Entry 2O6G (X-ray diffraction, 3.10 A resolution); this record covers chains C and E of the 6 polymer chains in the assembly.

Chain C:
Molecule: interferon-b enhancer
Sequence (57 nucleotides; row label = number of the first residue in the row):
     1 ATCTATTCAGAGGAATTTCCCACTTTCACTTTCCCTTTCAGTTTCCCTAT
    51 GTCATTT

Chain E:
Protein: Interferon regulatory factor 3
Source organism: Homo sapiens
Notes: fragment: DNA binding domain, residues 3-112
UniProtKB: Q14653 (IRF3_HUMAN); numbering as in UniProt (aligned over 1-123)
Amino-acid sequence (123 residues; numbered 1 to 123; the number before each row is that of its first residue):
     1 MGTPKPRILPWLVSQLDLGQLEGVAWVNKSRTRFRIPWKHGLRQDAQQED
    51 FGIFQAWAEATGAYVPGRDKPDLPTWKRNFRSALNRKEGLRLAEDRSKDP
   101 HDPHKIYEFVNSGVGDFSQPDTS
Unresolved in the structure: 1-2, 113-123
UniProt features mapped onto this chain:
  - DNA-binding region: Lys-5 to Asn-111 (IRF tryptophan pentad repeat)
  - site: Asp-121, Thr-122 (Cleavage)
  - modified residue: Thr-3 (Phosphothreonine), Ser-14 (Phosphoserine), Thr-75 (Phosphothreonine), Ser-97 (Phosphoserine), Ser-123 (Phosphoserine)
  - natural variant: Glu-49 (deletion: Decreased IFNB induction upon Sendai virus infection)
  - mutagenesis: Lys-77 to Arg-78 (Abolishes nuclear localization), Arg-86 to Lys-87 (No effect on subcellular localization), Asp-116 (D116A: Does not affect cleavage by CASP3)
Reported in the primary citation:
  - binding site for interferon-b enhancer (chain C): His-40, Leu-42, Asn-79, Ser-82
  - specificity-determining residues: Leu-42, Arg-78, Arg-86

Interface between chain C and chain E:
Pairs across the interface (25):
  DA40(C) with Arg-7(E), sugar contact
  DG41(C) with Lys-5(E), phosphate contact; Pro-6(E), phosphate contact; Arg-7(E), phosphate contact; Ile-8(E), hydrogen bond to the phosphate; Trp-57(E), phosphate contact; Lys-87(E), salt bridge to the phosphate
  DT42(C) with Lys-5(E), salt bridge to the phosphate; Trp-57(E), hydrogen bond to the phosphate; Thr-61(E), phosphate contact; Asn-79(E), sugar contact; Ser-82(E), base contact; Arg-86(E), hydrogen bond to the base
  DT43(C) with Asn-79(E), hydrogen bond to the phosphate; Ser-82(E), hydrogen bond to the base
  DC45(C) with Arg-78(E), base contact
  DT50(C) with His-40(E), phosphate contact; Leu-42(E), base contact; Lys-98(E), salt bridge to the phosphate
  DG51(C) with His-40(E), phosphate contact; Leu-42(E), phosphate contact; Arg-43(E), phosphate contact
  DT52(C) with Leu-42(E), phosphate contact; Arg-43(E), phosphate contact; Gln-44(E), phosphate contact
Interface residues without a listed pair, chain C (9 interface residues in all): DT44
Interface residues without a listed pair, chain E (17 interface residues in all): Ala-83

Overview:
Chain C and chain E form an interface of 9 and 17 residues respectively; the contacts include 5 hydrogen bonds
and 3 salt bridges. Polar pairs include DT42(C)/Arg-86(E), DT43(C)/Ser-82(E) and DG41(C)/Ile-8(E). The paper
reports a binding site for interferon-b enhancer (chain C) at His-40(E), Leu-42(E) and Asn-79(E) among others;
specificity determinants Leu-42(E), Arg-78(E) and Arg-86(E).
Here chain C is interferon-b enhancer and chain E is Interferon regulatory factor 3 (Homo sapiens). Entry 2O6G
(Crystal structure of IRF-3 bound to the interferon-b enhancer) was determined by X-ray diffraction together
with 2O61 from the same study.
